Entry 7NJA (X-ray diffraction, 1.75 A resolution); this record covers chains A and P.

Chain A:
Protein: 14-3-3 protein sigma
Organism: Homo sapiens
Reference sequence: P31947 (1433S_HUMAN); residue numbers follow UniProt; this construct covers 1-248
Chain sequence (253 residues; row label = number of the first residue in the row; numbers below 1 keep their minus sign (Gly-4 is residue -4)):
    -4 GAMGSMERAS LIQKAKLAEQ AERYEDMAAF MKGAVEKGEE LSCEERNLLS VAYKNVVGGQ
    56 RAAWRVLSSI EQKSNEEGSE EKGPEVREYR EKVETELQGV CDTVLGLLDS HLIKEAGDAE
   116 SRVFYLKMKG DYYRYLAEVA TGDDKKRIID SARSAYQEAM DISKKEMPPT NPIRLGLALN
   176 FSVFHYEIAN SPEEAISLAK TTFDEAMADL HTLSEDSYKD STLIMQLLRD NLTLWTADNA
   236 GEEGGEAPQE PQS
Disordered / not traced: -4, 71-77, 232-248
Covalently attached groups: [4-(2-phenylimidazol-1-yl)phenyl]methanol (UG2) linked to Lys122
Modified residues: Cys38 (S-hydroxycysteine; CSO)
Sequence notes: expression tag (-4 to 0)
Residues lining bound ligands: UG2 ([4-(2-phenylimidazol-1-yl)phenyl]methanol): Cys38, Asn42, Phe119, Pro167, Ile168, Gly171, Ile219
UniProt features mapped onto this chain:
  - site (Interaction with phosphoserine on interacting protein): Arg56, Arg129
  - modified residue (Phosphoserine): Ser5, Ser74, Ser248
From the paper describing this entry:
  - binding site for UG2: Asn42, Phe119, Lys122, Ile168

Chain P:
Protein: Peptidyl-prolyl cis-trans isomerase NIMA-interacting 1
Notes: EC 5.2.1.8
Reference sequence: Q13526 (PIN1_HUMAN); residues 61-77 here = UniProt positions 61-77
Chain sequence (17 residues; each row starts with the number of its first residue):
    61 LVKHSQSRRP SSWRQEK
Disordered / not traced: 61-68, 75-77
Modified residues: Ser72 (phosphoserine; SEP)
UniProt features mapped onto this chain:
  - modified residue: Ser71 (Phosphoserine)

Chain A / chain P interface:
Residue-residue contacts - 15 pairs, chain A then chain P:
  Arg56(A) - Ser72(P)
  Arg129(A) - Ser72(P)
  Tyr130(A) - Ser72(P)
  Leu174(A) - Ser71(P)
  Leu174(A) - Ser72(P)
  Leu174(A) - Trp73(P)
  Asn175(A) - Ser72(P)
  Asn175(A) - Trp73(P)  hydrogen bond (side chain-backbone)
  Val178(A) - Ser71(P)
  Glu182(A) - Arg69(P)
  Glu182(A) - Pro70(P)
  Asn226(A) - Pro70(P)
  Asn226(A) - Ser71(P)  hydrogen bond (side chain-backbone)
  Leu229(A) - Arg69(P)
  Trp230(A) - Pro70(P)  hydrophobic
Also at the interface, not in a pair above, chain A (14 interface residues in all): Lys122, Gly171, Ile219, Leu222
Also at the interface, not in a pair above, chain P (6 interface residues in all): Arg74

Overview:
14 residues of chain A and 6 residues of chain P are in contact, with 2 hydrogen bonds. Among the polar pairs
are Asn175(A)-Trp73(P) and Asn226(A)-Ser71(P). Compound UG2 is covalently linked to Lys122(A). The paper
reports a binding site for UG2 at Asn42(A), Phe119(A) and Lys122(A) among others.
Chain A is 14-3-3 protein sigma (Homo sapiens) and chain P is Peptidyl-prolyl cis-trans isomerase
NIMA-interacting 1; the structure, 14-3-3 sigma with Pin1 binding site pS72 and covalently bound LvD1006, was
determined by X-ray diffraction, deposited together with 7AOG, 7AXN, 7AYF, 7AZ1, 7AZ2, 7BDP and 17 further
entries.
